Entry 8VUA (X-ray diffraction, 3.27 A resolution); this record covers chains G and A.

[Chain G]
Protein: S1CE1 VARIANT OF FAB-EPR-1 light chain
Organism: Homo sapiens
Notes: antibody fragment or engineered binder
Amino-acid sequence (212 residues; numbered 1 to 232; 20 numbers in that range are skipped by the numbering (no residue carries them; nothing is unmodelled there); the number before each row is that of its first residue):
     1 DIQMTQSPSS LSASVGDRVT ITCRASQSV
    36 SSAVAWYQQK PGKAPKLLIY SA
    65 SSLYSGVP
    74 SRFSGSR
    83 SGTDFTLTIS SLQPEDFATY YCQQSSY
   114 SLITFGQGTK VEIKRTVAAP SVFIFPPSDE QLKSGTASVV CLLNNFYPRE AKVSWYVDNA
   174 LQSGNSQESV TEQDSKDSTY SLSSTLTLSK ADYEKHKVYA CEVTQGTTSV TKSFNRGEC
Disordered / not traced: 1
Disulfide bonds: Cys23-Cys104, Cys154-Cys214

[Chain A]
Protein: S1CE1 VARIANT OF FAB-EPR-1 heavy chain
Organism: Homo sapiens
Notes: engineered mutation(s): E162G; antibody fragment or engineered binder
Amino-acid sequence (224 residues; numbered 1 to 235; 11 numbers in that range are skipped by the numbering (no residue carries them; nothing is unmodelled there); the number before each row is that of its first residue):
     1 EVQLVESGG
    11 GLVQPGGSLR LSCAASGFNL
    35 RSYYMHWVRQ APGKGLEWVA SISPY
    62 YSYTYYADSV K
    74 GRFTISADTS KNTAYLQMNS LRAEDTAVYY CARHGY
   113 GAMDYWGQGT LVTVFNQIKG PSVFPLAPSS KSTSGGTAAL GCLVKDYFPG PVTVSWNSGA
   173 LTSGVHTFPA VLQSSGLYSL SSVVTVPSSS LGTQTYICNV NHKPSNTKVD KKVEPKSCDK
   233 THT
Disordered / not traced: 231-235
Disulfide bonds: Cys23-Cys104, Cys154-Cys210

[Chain G / chain A interface]
Contacting residue pairs - 29 pairs, chain G then chain A:
  Phe136(G) - Ser144(A)
  Phe136(G) - Ser146(A)
  Phe136(G) - Thr149(A)
  Phe136(G) - Ala151(A)  hydrophobic
  Phe138(G) - Leu138(A)
  Phe138(G) - Ala139(A)
  Phe138(G) - Ala151(A)
  Ser141(G) - Phe136(A)
  Ser141(G) - Pro137(A)
  Glu143(G) - Lys223(A)  salt bridge
  Gln144(G) - Phe136(A)
  Gln144(G) - Lys157(A)
  Ser151(G) - Lys157(A)
  Leu155(G) - Phe180(A)  hydrophobic
  Leu155(G) - Val195(A)  hydrophobic
  Asn157(G) - His178(A)
  Asn157(G) - Thr197(A)
  Asn158(G) - His178(A)  hydrogen bond
  Gln180(G) - Gln185(A)
  Ser182(G) - Phe180(A)
  Ser182(G) - Pro181(A)  hydrogen bond (side chain-backbone)
  Val183(G) - Pro181(A)
  Thr184(G) - Phe180(A)
  Asp187(G) - His178(A)
  Ser194(G) - His178(A)
  Ser196(G) - Phe180(A)
  Ser196(G) - Ser193(A)
  Lys225(G) - Lys143(A)
  Lys225(G) - Ser146(A)
Other interface residues (no listed pair), chain G (23 interface residues in all): Asp142, Thr149, Val153, Glu181, Leu195, Cys232
Other interface residues (no listed pair), chain A (27 interface residues in all): Val135, Pro140, Ala150, Leu152, Leu155, Thr179, Val183, Ser229, Cys230

[Summary]
23 residues of chain G and 27 residues of chain A are in contact, with 2 hydrogen bonds and 1 salt bridge.
Polar pairs include Glu143(G)-Lys223(A), Asn158(G)-His178(A) and Ser182(G)-Pro181(A).
Here chain G is S1CE1 VARIANT OF FAB-EPR-1 light chain and chain A is S1CE1 VARIANT OF FAB-EPR-1 heavy chain,
both from Homo sapiens. Entry 8VUA (Structure of FabS1CE1-EPR-1, an elbow-locked high affinity antibody for
the erythropoeitin receptor) was determined by X-ray diffraction together with 8VTP, 8VTR, 8VU1, 8VU4, 8VUC,
8VUI, 8VVM and 8VVO from the same study.
